Entry 6RE0 (electron microscopy, 3.60 A resolution); this record covers chains 2 and 7 of the 31 polymer chains in the assembly.

== Chain 2 ==
Name: ASA-2: Polytomella F-ATP synthase associated subunit 2
Source organism: Polytomella sp. Pringsheim 198.80
Notes: engineered mutation(s): P165F, N167S
Sequence (441 residues; each row starts with the number of its first residue):
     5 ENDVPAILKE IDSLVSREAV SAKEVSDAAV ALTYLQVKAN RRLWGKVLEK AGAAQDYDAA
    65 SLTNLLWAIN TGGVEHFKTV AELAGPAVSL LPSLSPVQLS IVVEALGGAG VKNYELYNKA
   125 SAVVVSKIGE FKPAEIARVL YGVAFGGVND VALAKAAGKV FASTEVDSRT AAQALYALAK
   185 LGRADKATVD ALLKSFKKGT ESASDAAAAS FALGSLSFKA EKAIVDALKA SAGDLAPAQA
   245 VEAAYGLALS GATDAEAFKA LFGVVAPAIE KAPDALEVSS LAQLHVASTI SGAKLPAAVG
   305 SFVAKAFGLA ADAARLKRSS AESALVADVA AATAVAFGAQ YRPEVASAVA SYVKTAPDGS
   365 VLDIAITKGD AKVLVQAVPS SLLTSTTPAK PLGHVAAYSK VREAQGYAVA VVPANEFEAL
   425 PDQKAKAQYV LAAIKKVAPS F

== Chain 7 ==
Name: Mitochondrial ATP synthase associated protein ASA7
Source organism: Polytomella sp. Pringsheim 198.80
Reference sequence: D8V7I2 (D8V7I2_9CHLO); residues 1-190 here = UniProt positions 1-190
Sequence (190 residues; numbered 1 to 190; the number before each row is that of its first residue):
     1 MSSVRAGVEA GRRDLTTFTF SGLQDAPVAA LSGSIKLNVA AKAGKAEVTV AAGAAKAATQ
    61 VSAAALRKLS GSKISLAEVA RISVLHSSIQ NYLLSLSNER YQLLSQWPDF TTMYGKDFYY
   121 RAHPEDLKKF YDAADEYYKL YETVTEFDSL SALASQVVPN YAARRRSTVH PAIGSTVADG
   181 AFTNFLLSKQ
Disordered / not traced: 1-14

== How chain 2 and chain 7 interact ==
Residue-residue contacts - 106 pairs, chain 2 then chain 7:
  E5(2) with K56(7)
  N6(2) with K56(7); A57(7); A58(7), hydrogen bond (side chain-backbone)
  D7(2) with K56(7)
  I11(2) with V50(7); A52(7); A55(7); A57(7), hydrophobic
  E14(2) with A52(7); G53(7); A54(7), hydrogen bond (side chain-backbone); A55(7)
  I15(2) with I35(7), hydrophobic
  L18(2) with S34(7)
  K27(2) with L31(7); S32(7)
  E28(2) with S32(7); S34(7)
  S30(2) with L31(7)
  D31(2) with A30(7); L31(7), hydrogen bond (side chain-backbone); S32(7), hydrogen bond (side chain-backbone); I35(7)
  V34(2) with P27(7), hydrophobic
  A35(2) with I35(7), hydrophobic; L37(7), hydrophobic; V50(7), hydrophobic
  T37(2) with L66(7); L69(7)
  Y38(2) with A26(7); P27(7), hydrogen bond (side chain-backbone); L37(7), hydrophobic; V39(7), hydrophobic; T59(7)
  Q40(2) with V61(7); A65(7); L69(7)
  K42(2) with L69(7), hydrogen bond (side chain-backbone); S72(7), hydrogen bond (side chain-backbone); I74(7)
  R45(2) with I74(7), hydrogen bond (side chain-backbone); S75(7), hydrogen bond (side chain-backbone); L76(7)
  W48(2) with L76(7)
  G49(2) with L76(7)
  L52(2) with L76(7), hydrophobic
  S65(2) with L31(7)
  N68(2) with P27(7); L31(7)
  W71(2) with G22(7); L23(7); A26(7), hydrophobic; P27(7)
  N74(2) with L15(7); T19(7); S21(7)
  T75(2) with S21(7); L69(7); S70(7)
  G76(2) with L69(7)
  G77(2) with L15(7); S70(7); S72(7); K73(7); I74(7), hydrogen bond (backbone-backbone)
  V78(2) with I74(7), hydrophobic; L76(7), hydrophobic
  E79(2) with L15(7), hydrogen bond (side chain-backbone); S75(7); L76(7), hydrogen bond (backbone-backbone)
  H80(2) with L76(7); E78(7), salt bridge
  K82(2) with E78(7)
  V101(2) with D25(7)
  E108(2) with F20(7); S21(7), hydrogen bond
  G112(2) with L15(7); T16(7), hydrogen bond (backbone-backbone)
  E139(2) with D25(7)
  R142(2) with Q24(7), hydrogen bond (side chain-backbone); D25(7), salt bridge
  Y145(2) with T16(7), hydrogen bond; F18(7), hydrogen bond (side chain-backbone); F20(7), hydrophobic
  F149(2) with T16(7)
  R173(2) with Q24(7); R67(7)
  A176(2) with F20(7)
  Q177(2) with F20(7)
  Y180(2) with T17(7); F18(7)
  S206(2) with R67(7)
  S208(2) with T19(7); R67(7), hydrogen bond
  A211(2) with F18(7), hydrophobic
  A212(2) with F18(7), hydrophobic; F20(7), hydrophobic
  D238(2) with K68(7), salt bridge
  A240(2) with G71(7)
  A242(2) with T17(7)
  Q243(2) with T17(7); F18(7); G71(7)
  E246(2) with T17(7), hydrogen bond; F18(7)
Other interface residues (no listed pair), chain 2 (61 interface residues in all): V8, A10, R21, L39, A64, A113, E205, D209, F215
Other interface residues (no listed pair), chain 7 (46 interface residues in all): V48, A51, A64

== Summary ==
61 residues of chain 2 and 46 residues of chain 7 are in contact, with 19 hydrogen bonds and 3 salt bridges.
Among the polar pairs are H80(2)-E78(7), R142(2)-D25(7) and D238(2)-K68(7).
Chain 2 is ASA-2: Polytomella F-ATP synthase associated subunit 2 and chain 7 is Mitochondrial ATP synthase
associated protein ASA7, both from Polytomella sp. Pringsheim 198.80; the structure, Cryo-EM structure of
Polytomella F-ATP synthase, Rotary substate 2A, monomer-masked refinement, was determined by electron
microscopy, deposited together with 6RD4, 6RD5, 6RD6, 6RD7, 6RD8, 6RD9 and 46 further entries.
